Entry 8G3D (electron microscopy, 3.70 A resolution); this record covers chains 6F and JF of the 431 polymer chains in the assembly.

# Chain 6F
Name: SB1
From: Tetrahymena thermophila
Reference sequence: Q231B2 (Q231B2_TETTS); numbering as in UniProt (aligned over 1-145)
Amino-acid sequence (145 residues; each row starts with the number of its first residue):
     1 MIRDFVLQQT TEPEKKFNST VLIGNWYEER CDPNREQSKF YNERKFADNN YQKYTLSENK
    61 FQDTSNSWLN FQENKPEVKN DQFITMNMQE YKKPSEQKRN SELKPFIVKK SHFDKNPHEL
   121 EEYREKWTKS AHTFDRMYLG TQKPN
Disordered / not traced: 1-9, 142-145

# Chain JF
Name: Tubulin beta chain
From: Tetrahymena thermophila
Reference sequence: P41352 (TBB_TETTH); residue numbers follow UniProt; this construct covers 1-443
Amino-acid sequence (443 residues; numbered 1 to 443; the number before each row is that of its first residue):
     1 MREIVHIQGG QCGNQIGAKF WEVISDEHGI DPTGTYHGDS DLQLERINVY YNEATGGRYV
    61 PRAILMDLEP GTMDSVRAGP FGQLFRPDNF VFGQTGAGNN WAKGHYTEGA ELIDSVLDVV
   121 RKEAEGCDCL QGFQITHSLG GGTGSGMGTL LISKVREEYP DRIMETFSVV PSPKVSDTVV
   181 EPYNATLSVH QLVENADECM VIDNEALYDI CFRTLKLTTP TYGDLNHLVS AAMSGVTCCL
   241 RFPGQLNSDL RKLAVNLIPF PRLHFFMIGF APLTSRGSQQ YRALTVPELT QQMFDAKNMM
   301 CAADPRHGRY LTASALFRGR MSTKEVDEQM LNVQNKNSSY FVEWIPNNIK SSICDIPPKG
   361 LKMAVTFVGN STAIQEMFKR VAEQFTAMFR RKAFLHWYTG EGMDEMEFTE AESNMNDLVS
   421 EYQQYQDATA EEEGEFEEEE GEN
Disordered / not traced: 431-443
UniProt features mapped onto this chain:
  - binding site (GTP): Gln11, Glu69, Ser138, Gly142, Thr143, Gly144, Asn204, Asn226
  - binding site (Mg(2+)): Glu69

# Interface between chain 6F and chain JF
Residue-residue contacts (51; chain 6F residue first):
  Glu12(6F) - Phe212(JF)
  Asn25(6F) - Thr218(JF)
  Glu28(6F) - Lys216(JF)
  Glu28(6F) - Ser275(JF)
  Glu28(6F) - Arg276(JF)  hydrogen bond (side chain-backbone)
  Glu28(6F) - Gly277(JF)  hydrogen bond (side chain-backbone)
  Glu29(6F) - Thr218(JF)  hydrogen bond
  Cys31(6F) - Arg276(JF)
  Cys31(6F) - Gly277(JF)
  Asp32(6F) - Arg276(JF)  salt bridge
  Gln62(6F) - Tyr281(JF)
  Asp63(6F) - Gln280(JF)  hydrogen bond (backbone-side chain)
  Thr64(6F) - Arg276(JF)
  Thr64(6F) - Gln279(JF)
  Ser65(6F) - Gln279(JF)  hydrogen bond
  Asn66(6F) - Arg276(JF)  hydrogen bond (backbone-side chain)
  Trp68(6F) - Leu215(JF)
  Trp68(6F) - Asp224(JF)
  Trp68(6F) - His227(JF)
  Trp68(6F) - Arg276(JF)
  Leu69(6F) - His227(JF)
  Leu69(6F) - Ala231(JF)  hydrophobic
  Leu69(6F) - Phe270(JF)  hydrophobic
  Leu69(6F) - Leu273(JF)  hydrophobic
  Asn70(6F) - Lys359(JF)
  Asn70(6F) - Gly360(JF)
  Asn70(6F) - Leu361(JF)
  Phe71(6F) - Thr274(JF)
  Phe71(6F) - Gln279(JF)
  Phe71(6F) - Gly360(JF)
  Phe71(6F) - Leu361(JF)  hydrophobic
  Gln72(6F) - Gly360(JF)  hydrogen bond (backbone-backbone)
  Gln72(6F) - Leu361(JF)
  Gln72(6F) - Lys362(JF)
  Glu73(6F) - Gly360(JF)
  Asp81(6F) - Arg320(JF)
  Gln82(6F) - Pro357(JF)  hydrogen bond (side chain-backbone)
  Gln82(6F) - Lys359(JF)
  Phe83(6F) - Ser40(JF)
  Phe83(6F) - Leu42(JF)
  Phe83(6F) - Gln43(JF)
  Phe83(6F) - Phe242(JF)  hydrophobic
  Phe83(6F) - Ile356(JF)  hydrophobic
  Ile84(6F) - Arg320(JF)  hydrogen bond (backbone-side chain)
  Ile84(6F) - Asp355(JF)
  Thr85(6F) - Asp355(JF)
  Met86(6F) - Gln245(JF)
  Met86(6F) - Arg320(JF)
  Met86(6F) - Met321(JF)
  Met86(6F) - Asp355(JF)
  Gln89(6F) - Arg320(JF)
Other interface residues (no listed pair), chain 6F (26 interface residues in all): Pro33, Lys79
Other interface residues (no listed pair), chain JF (35 interface residues in all): Glu27, Asp39, Pro272, Leu284, Pro358

# Summary
Chain 6F and chain JF form an interface of 26 and 35 residues respectively; the contacts include 9 hydrogen
bonds and 1 salt bridge. Among the polar pairs are Asp32(6F)-Arg276(JF), Glu28(6F)-Arg276(JF) and
Glu28(6F)-Gly277(JF). From UniProt: 8 GTP-binding residues and Mg2+-binding residue Glu69(JF) on chain JF.
Here chain 6F is SB1 and chain JF is Tubulin beta chain, both from Tetrahymena thermophila. Entry 8G3D (48-nm
doublet microtubule from Tetrahymena thermophila strain K40R) was determined by electron microscopy, deposited
together with 8G2Z.
